2UWE - chains A and C of the 5 polymer chains in the assembly; structure by X-ray diffraction, 2.40 A resolution.

== Chain A ==
Name: HLA class I histocompatibility antigen, a-2 alpha chain
Organism: Homo sapiens
Notes: fragment: ecto-domain, residues 25-299
UniProtKB: P01892 (1A02_HUMAN); residues 1-275 here correspond to UniProt positions 25-299 (UniProt number = residue number + 24)
Sequence (275 residues; row label = number of the first residue in the row):
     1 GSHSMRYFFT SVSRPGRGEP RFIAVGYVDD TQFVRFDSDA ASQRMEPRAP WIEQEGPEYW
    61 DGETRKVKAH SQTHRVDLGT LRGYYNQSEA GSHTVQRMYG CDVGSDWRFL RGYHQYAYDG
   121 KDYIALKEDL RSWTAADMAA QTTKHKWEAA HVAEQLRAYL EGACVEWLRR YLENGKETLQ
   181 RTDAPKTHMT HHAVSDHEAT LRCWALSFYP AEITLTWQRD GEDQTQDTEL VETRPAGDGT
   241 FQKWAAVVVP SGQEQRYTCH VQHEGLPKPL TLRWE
Construct notes: engineered mutation Ala163 (Thr187 in P01892)
Disulfide bonds: Cys101-Cys164, Cys203-Cys259
From the paper describing this entry:
  - mutagenesis - T163A (Kd 4.7 uM): increased binding to AHIII TCR
  - mutagenesis - T163A, E166A: unchanged signaling

== Chain C ==
Name: Uncharacterized protein C15ORF24
UniProtKB: Q9NPA0 (CO024_HUMAN); residues 1-9 here correspond to UniProt positions 4-12 (UniProt number = residue number + 3)
Sequence (9 residues; each row starts with the number of its first residue):
     1 ALWGFFPVL

== Chain A / chain C interface ==
Contacting residue pairs (41; chain A residue first):
  Tyr7(A) with Ala1(C), hydrogen bond (side chain-backbone); Leu2(C)
  Phe9(A) with Leu2(C), hydrophobic
  Met45(A) with Leu2(C), hydrophobic
  Glu63(A) with Ala1(C); Leu2(C), hydrogen bond (side chain-backbone)
  Lys66(A) with Ala1(C); Leu2(C), hydrogen bond (side chain-backbone); Trp3(C); Phe6(C)
  Val67(A) with Leu2(C), hydrophobic
  Ala69(A) with Phe6(C), hydrophobic
  His70(A) with Trp3(C), hydrogen bond (side chain-backbone); Phe6(C)
  Thr73(A) with Phe6(C); Pro7(C); Val8(C)
  Asp77(A) with Val8(C); Leu9(C), hydrogen bond (side chain-backbone)
  Thr80(A) with Leu9(C)
  Leu81(A) with Leu9(C), hydrophobic
  Tyr84(A) with Leu9(C), hydrogen bond (side chain-backbone)
  Arg97(A) with Trp3(C); Pro7(C)
  Tyr99(A) with Leu2(C); Trp3(C), hydrogen bond (side chain-backbone)
  Tyr116(A) with Leu9(C), hydrophobic
  Tyr123(A) with Leu9(C), hydrophobic
  Thr143(A) with Leu9(C), hydrogen bond (side chain-backbone)
  Lys146(A) with Leu9(C), hydrogen bond (side chain-backbone)
  Trp147(A) with Pro7(C); Val8(C), hydrogen bond (side chain-backbone); Leu9(C), hydrophobic
  Val152(A) with Trp3(C), hydrophobic
  Gln155(A) with Trp3(C); Phe5(C)
  Leu156(A) with Trp3(C), hydrophobic
  Tyr159(A) with Ala1(C), hydrogen bond (side chain-backbone); Trp3(C)
  Trp167(A) with Ala1(C), hydrophobic
  Tyr171(A) with Ala1(C), hydrogen bond (side chain-backbone)
Interface residues without a listed pair, chain A (30 interface residues in all): Met5, Tyr59, Val95, His114
Interface residues without a listed pair, chain C (9 interface residues in all): Gly4

== In short ==
30 residues of chain A face 9 of chain C across their interface; the contacts include 12 hydrogen bonds. Polar
contacts include Tyr7(A)-Ala1(C), Glu63(A)-Leu2(C) and Lys66(A)-Leu2(C). The paper reports that T163A of chain
A increases binding to AHIII TCR; T163A and E166A of chain A leave signaling unchanged.
Here chain A is HLA class I histocompatibility antigen, a-2 alpha chain (Homo sapiens) and chain C is
Uncharacterized protein C15ORF24. Entry 2UWE (Large CDR3a loop alteration as a function of MHC mutation) was
determined by X-ray diffraction (same publication as 2J8U and 2JCC).
